Entry 3BCQ (X-ray diffraction, 2.40 A resolution); this record covers chains B and D of the 4 polymer chains in the assembly.

[Chain B (and D)]
Molecule: Beta-chain hemoglobin
From: Brycon cephalus
Notes: chain D of this document is another copy of the same molecule, construct and numbering; everything in this record applies to it too
Chain sequence (146 residues; each row starts with the number of its first residue):
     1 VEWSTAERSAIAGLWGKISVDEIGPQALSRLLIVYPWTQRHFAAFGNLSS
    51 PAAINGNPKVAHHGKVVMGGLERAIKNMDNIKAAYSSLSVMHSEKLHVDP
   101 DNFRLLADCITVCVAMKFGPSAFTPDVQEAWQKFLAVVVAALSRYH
Metal / ion sites: heme Fe: His92 (together with oxygen molecule)
Small-molecule neighbours: heme / oxygen molecule: Leu31, Thr38, His41, Phe42, Phe45, Lys59, His63, Val66, Val67, Gly70, Leu71, Tyr85, Leu88, Met91, His92, Leu96, Val98, Asn102, Phe103, Leu106, Val138, Leu142

[Interface between chain B and chain D]
Contacting residue pairs - 6 pairs, chain B then chain D:
  Val1(B) with His146(D), hydrogen bond (backbone-backbone)
  Ala136(B) with His146(D)
  Val137(B) with His146(D)
  Ala140(B) with His146(D)
  His146(B) with Val1(D), hydrogen bond (backbone-backbone); Val137(D)
Also at the interface, not in a pair above, chain D (5 interface residues in all): Ala136, Ala140

[Summary]
Chain B and chain D each contribute 5 residues to their interface, with 2 hydrogen bonds. The hydrogen-bonded
pair is His146(B)-Val1(D). Ligands of chain B: heme / oxygen molecule.
Both chains are Beta-chain hemoglobin (Brycon cephalus). Entry 3BCQ (Crystal structure of oxy-hemoglobin from
Brycon cephalus) was determined by X-ray diffraction.
